PDB entry 1EV2 | X-ray diffraction, 2.20 A resolution | chains E and H of the 8 polymer chains in the assembly

Chain E (and H):
Protein: Protein (fibroblast growth factor receptor 2)
From: Homo sapiens
Notes: fragment: extracellular ligand binding domain of fgf receptor 2 consisting of immunoglobulin like domains ii (d2) and iii (d3); chain H of this document is another copy of the same molecule, construct and numbering; everything in this record applies to it too
UniProtKB: P21802 (FGR2_HUMAN); numbering as in UniProt (aligned over 147-366)
Sequence (220 residues; numbered 147 to 366; the number before each row is that of its first residue):
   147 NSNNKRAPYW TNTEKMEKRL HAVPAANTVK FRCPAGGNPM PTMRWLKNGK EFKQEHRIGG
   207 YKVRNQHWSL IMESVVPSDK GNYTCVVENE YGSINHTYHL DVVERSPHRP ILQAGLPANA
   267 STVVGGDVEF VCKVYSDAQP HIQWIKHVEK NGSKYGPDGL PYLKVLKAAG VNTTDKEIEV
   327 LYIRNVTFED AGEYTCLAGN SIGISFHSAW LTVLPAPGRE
Disordered / not traced: 147-149, 268-272, 295-306, 361-366 (chain H: 147-150, 295-306, 364-366)
Disulfides: Cys179-Cys231, Cys278-Cys342
Curated features (UniProtKB/Swiss-Prot):
  - region: Lys161 to Arg178 (Heparin-binding)
  - glycosylation (N-linked (GlcNAc...) asparagine): Asn228, Asn241, Asn265, Asn297, Asn318, Asn331
  - natural variant: Ala172 (A172F: In PS), Arg203 (R203C: In breast cancer samples), Ser252 to Pro253 (sequence variant, change not given here; In PS), Ser252 (S252F: In APRS; S252L; S252W: In APRS and PS), Pro253 (P253R: In APRS), Pro263 (P263L: In CS), Ser267 (S267P: In CS), Thr268 (T268TG: In CS), Val269 to Val270 (deletion: In SCS), Gly272 (G272V: In an ovarian serous carcinoma sample), Asp273 (deletion: In PS), Phe276 (F276V: In CS), 26 further natural variant entries in UniProt
  - mutagenesis: Asn265 (N265Q: Reduced N-glycosylation. Reduced expression at the cell surface)
What the authors report for this chain:
  - contacts within the chain: Arg251-Asp283 (hydrogen bond), Ile288-Ile324 (hydrophobic contact), Ala315-Ile324 (hydrophobic contact), Asn346-Ile348 (hydrogen bond), Asn346-Gly349 (hydrogen bond)
  - post-translational modification sites: Asn318
  - specificity-determining residues: Val317 (by similarity / conservation)
  - disease-associated variants - W290G, W290R: decreased stability (proposed by the authors, not directly observed)
  - disease-associated variants - D321A: decreased binding to Protein (fibroblast growth factor 2) (proposed by the authors, not directly observed)
  - specificity-determining residues: Ala315, Thr319, Ile324, Ser347 (proposed by the authors, not directly observed)

How chain E and chain H interact:
Contacting residue pairs (29):
  Ala172(E) with Arg255(H)
  Asn173(E) with Arg255(H), hydrogen bond
  Ile204(E) with Ala260(H)
  Gly205(E) with Ala260(H); Gly261(H)
  Lys208(E) with Pro263(H), hydrogen bond (side chain-backbone); Ser354(H), hydrogen bond (side chain-backbone)
  Glu219(E) with Ala260(H); Gly261(H), hydrogen bond (side chain-backbone); His353(H), salt bridge; Ser354(H)
  Ser220(E) with Leu258(H), hydrogen bond (side chain-backbone); His353(H)
  Pro253(E) with Pro253(H); His254(H)
  His254(E) with Pro253(H)
  Arg255(E) with Ala172(H); Asn173(H), hydrogen bond
  Leu258(E) with Ser220(H), hydrogen bond (backbone-side chain)
  Ala260(E) with Ile204(H); Gly205(H); Glu219(H)
  Gly261(E) with Gly205(H); Glu219(H), hydrogen bond (backbone-side chain)
  Pro263(E) with Lys208(H), hydrogen bond (backbone-side chain)
  His353(E) with Glu219(H), salt bridge; Ser220(H)
  Ser354(E) with Lys208(H), hydrogen bond (backbone-side chain)
  Trp356(E) with His213(H)
Interface residues without a listed pair, chain E (22 interface residues in all): Thr174, Arg203, Ile257, Phe352, Ala355
Interface residues without a listed pair, chain H (22 interface residues in all): Thr174, Arg203, Arg251, Leu262, Asn265

Summary:
Chain E and chain H each contribute 22 residues to their interface, with 10 hydrogen bonds and 2 salt bridges.
Among the polar pairs are Glu219(E)-His353(H), Asn173(E)-Arg255(H) and Lys208(E)-Pro263(H). From the paper:
W290G and W290R of chain E reduce stability; specificity determinants Val317(E), Ala315(E) and Thr319(E) among
others.
Chain E and chain H are both Protein (fibroblast growth factor receptor 2) (Homo sapiens); the structure,
Crystal structure of FGF2 in complex with the extracellular ligand binding domain of fgf receptor 2 ..., was
determined by X-ray diffraction (same publication as 1EVT).
